Entry 8SAL (electron microscopy, 4.90 A resolution (low resolution: residue-level contacts below are approximate; hydrogen-bond / salt-bridge calls are withheld)); this record covers chains A and E of the 12 polymer chains in the assembly.

Chain A (and E):
Name: CH0848.3.D0358.80.06CHIM.DS.6R.SOSIP gp120
Organism: HIV-1 06TG.HT008
Notes: chain E of this document is another copy of the same molecule, construct and numbering; everything in this record applies to it too
UniProt: A0A1W6IG54 (A0A1W6IG54_9HIV1); residues 4-473 here correspond to UniProt positions 33-502 (UniProt number = residue number + 29)
Chain sequence (475 residues; numbered 1 to 475; the number before each row is that of its first residue):
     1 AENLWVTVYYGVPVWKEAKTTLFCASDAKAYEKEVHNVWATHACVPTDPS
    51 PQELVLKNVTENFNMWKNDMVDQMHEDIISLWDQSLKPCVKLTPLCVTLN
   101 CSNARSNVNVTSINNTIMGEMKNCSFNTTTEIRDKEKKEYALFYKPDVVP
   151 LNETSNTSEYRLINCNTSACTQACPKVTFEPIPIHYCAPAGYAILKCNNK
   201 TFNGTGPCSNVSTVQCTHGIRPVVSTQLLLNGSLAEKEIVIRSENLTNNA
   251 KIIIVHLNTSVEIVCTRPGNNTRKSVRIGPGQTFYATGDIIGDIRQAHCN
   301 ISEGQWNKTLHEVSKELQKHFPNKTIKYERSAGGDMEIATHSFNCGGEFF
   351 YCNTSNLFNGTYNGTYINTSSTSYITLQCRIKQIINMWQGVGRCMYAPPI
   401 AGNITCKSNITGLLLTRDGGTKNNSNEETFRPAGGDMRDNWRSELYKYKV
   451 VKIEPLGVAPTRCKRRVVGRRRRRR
Not modelled in the structure: 1-2, 107-115, 460-475 (chain E: 1-2, 107-115, 419-430, 461-475)
Differences from the reference sequence: expression tag (1-3, 474-475); conflict Cys170 (Val199 in A0A1W6IG54), Cys394 (Ala423 in A0A1W6IG54), Lys452 (Glu481 in A0A1W6IG54), Glu454 (Gln483 in A0A1W6IG54), Val458 (Ile487 in A0A1W6IG54), Arg462 (Gly491 in A0A1W6IG54), Cys463 (Ala492 in A0A1W6IG54), Gly469 (Glu498 in A0A1W6IG54), Arg471 (Glu500 in A0A1W6IG54), Arg472 (Lys501 in A0A1W6IG54)
Disulfides: Cys24-Cys44, Cys89-Cys174, Cys96-Cys165, Cys101-Cys124, Cys187-Cys216, Cys197-Cys208, Cys265-Cys299, Cys345-Cys406, Cys352-Cys379

Interface between chain A and chain E:
Residue-residue contacts (12):
  Pro94(A) with Arg133(E)
  Cys96(A) with Ile132(E); Arg133(E)
  Val97(A) with Ile132(E); Arg133(E)
  Thr98(A) with Ile132(E); Lys135(E)
  Cys165(A) with Glu131(E); Pro280(E)
  Asn166(A) with Arg277(E)
  Thr167(A) with Gly281(E)
  Ser168(A) with Gly281(E)
Other interface residues (no listed pair), chain A (10 interface residues in all): Thr93, Leu151
Other interface residues (no listed pair), chain E (8 interface residues in all): Asp134

In short:
The interface between chain A and chain E involves 10 residues on one side and 8 on the other.
Chain A and chain E are both CH0848.3.D0358.80.06CHIM.DS.6R.SOSIP gp120 (HIV-1 06TG.HT008); the structure,
CryoEM structure of VRC01-CH848.0358.80, was determined by electron microscopy, deposited together with 8SAN,
8SAQ, 8SAR, 8SAS, 8SAT, 8SAU and 9 further entries.
